3AL8 - chains A and B; structure by X-ray diffraction, 3.60 A resolution.

[Chain A]
Protein: Semaphorin-6A
Organism: Mus musculus
Notes: fragment: sema and PSI domain
UniProt: O35464 (SEM6A_MOUSE); residue numbers follow UniProt; this construct covers 19-570
Amino-acid sequence (556 residues; row label = number of the first residue in the row):
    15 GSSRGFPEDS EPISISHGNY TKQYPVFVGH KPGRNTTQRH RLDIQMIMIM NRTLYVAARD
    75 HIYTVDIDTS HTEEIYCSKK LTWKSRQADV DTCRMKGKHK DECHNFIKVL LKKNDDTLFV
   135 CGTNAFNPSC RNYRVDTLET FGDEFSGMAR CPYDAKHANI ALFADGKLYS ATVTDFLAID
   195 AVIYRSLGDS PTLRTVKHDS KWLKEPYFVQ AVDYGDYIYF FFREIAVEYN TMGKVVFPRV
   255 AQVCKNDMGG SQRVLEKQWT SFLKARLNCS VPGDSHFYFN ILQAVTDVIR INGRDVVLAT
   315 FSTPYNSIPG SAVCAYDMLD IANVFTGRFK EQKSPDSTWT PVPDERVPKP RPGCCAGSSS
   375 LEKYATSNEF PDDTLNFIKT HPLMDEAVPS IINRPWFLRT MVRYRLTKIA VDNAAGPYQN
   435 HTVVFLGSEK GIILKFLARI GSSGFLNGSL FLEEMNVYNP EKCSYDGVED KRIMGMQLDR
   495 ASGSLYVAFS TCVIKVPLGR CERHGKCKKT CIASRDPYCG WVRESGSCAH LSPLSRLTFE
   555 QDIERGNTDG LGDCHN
Unresolved in the structure: 15-18, 30-34, 45-52, 569-570
Differences from the reference sequence: expression tag (15-18)
UniProt features mapped onto this chain:
  - glycosylation (N-linked (GlcNAc...) asparagine): N33, N49, N65, N282, N434, N461
  - mutagenesis: L191 (L191R: Strongly reduced affinity for PLXNA2), H212 (H212N: Strongly reduced affinity for PLXNA2), I322 (I322E: Abolishes homodimerization), K393 (K393E: Strongly reduced affinity for PLXNA2), M415 (M415C: Formation of disulfide-linked homodimer)
Cystine bridges: C107-C117, C135-C144, C258-C369, C283-C328, C477-C506, C515-C533, C521-C568, C525-C542
Covalent attachments: N-acetylglucosamine (NAG) linked to N282, N434, N461

[Chain B]
Protein: Plexin-A2
Organism: Mus musculus
Notes: fragment: sema and PSI domain
UniProt: P70207 (PLXA2_MOUSE); numbering as in UniProt (aligned over 31-561)
Amino-acid sequence (539 residues; numbered 31 to 569; the number before each row is that of its first residue):
    31 GTTGMPQYST FHSENRDWTF NHLTVHRRTG AVYVGAINRV YKLTGNLTIQ VAHKTGPEED
    91 NKACYPPLIV QPCSEVLTLT NNVNKLLIID YSENRLLACG SLYQGVCKLL RLDDLFILVE
   151 PSHKKEHYLS SVNKTGTMYG VIVRSEGEDG KLFIGTAVDG KQDYFPTLSS RKLPRDPESS
   211 AMLDYELHSD FVSSLIKIPS DTLALVSHFD IFYIYGFASG GFVYFLTVQP ETPDGMAINS
   271 AGDLFYTSRI VRLCKDDPKF HSYVSLPFGC TRAGVEYRLL QAAYLAKPGE ALAQAFNISS
   331 DEDVLFAIFS KGQKQYHHPP DDSALCAFPI RAINLQIKER LQSCYHGEGN LELNWLLGKD
   391 VQCTKAPVPI DDNFCGLDIN QPLGGSTPVE GLTLYTTSRD RLTSVASYVY NGYSVVFVGT
   451 KSGKLKKIRA DGPPHGGVQY EMVSVFKDGS PILRDMAFSI NQLYLYVMSE RQVTRVPVES
   511 CEQYTTCGEC LSSGDPHCGW CALHNMCSRR DKCQRAWEAN RFAASISQCM SSRENLYFQ
Unresolved in the structure: 31-35, 264-272, 544-569
Differences from the reference sequence: expression tag (562-569)
UniProt features mapped onto this chain:
  - glycosylation (N-linked (GlcNAc...) asparagine): N76, N163, N327
  - mutagenesis: D193 (D193K: Abolishes interaction with SEMA6A), F221 (F221A/R: Abolishes interaction with SEMA6A), A396 (A396E: Abolishes interaction with SEMA6A)
Cystine bridges: C94-C103, C129-C137, C284-C405, C300-C356, C374-C393, C511-C528, C520-C537, C531-C543
Covalent attachments: N-acetylglucosamine (NAG) linked to N76, N163, N327

[Chain A / chain B interface]
Residue-residue contacts (43; chain A residue first):
  R108(A) - P397(B)
  M109(A) - A396(B)
  M109(A) - P397(B)
  M109(A) - V398(B)
  K110(A) - A396(B)
  K110(A) - D408(B)  salt bridge
  K110(A) - I409(B)
  G111(A) - K395(B)
  G111(A) - A396(B)
  G111(A) - P397(B)
  M162(A) - F221(B)  hydrophobic
  M162(A) - V222(B)  hydrophobic
  A163(A) - F221(B)  hydrophobic
  T188(A) - F221(B)
  F190(A) - D408(B)
  F190(A) - I409(B)  hydrophobic
  L191(A) - T394(B)
  L191(A) - D408(B)
  L191(A) - Q411(B)
  I193(A) - K389(B)
  I193(A) - V391(B)  hydrophobic
  Y198(A) - D220(B)  hydrogen bond
  Y198(A) - F221(B)
  T206(A) - D220(B)
  R208(A) - F221(B)
  H212(A) - P229(B)
  H212(A) - S230(B)  hydrogen bond (backbone-side chain)
  H212(A) - D231(B)
  H212(A) - L386(B)
  D213(A) - S230(B)
  D213(A) - D231(B)
  S214(A) - D231(B)  hydrogen bond
  E219(A) - K389(B)  salt bridge
  Q266(A) - Y95(B)
  Q266(A) - P96(B)
  Q266(A) - K155(B)
  R267(A) - A93(B)  hydrogen bond (side chain-backbone)
  R267(A) - Y95(B)  hydrogen bond (side chain-backbone)
  R267(A) - Y194(B)  hydrogen bond (backbone-side chain)
  E270(A) - K155(B)  salt bridge
  K271(A) - D220(B)  salt bridge
  K393(A) - Q192(B)
  K393(A) - D193(B)  salt bridge
Interface residues without a listed pair, chain B (27 interface residues in all): C94, L407, N410

[Overview]
The interface between chain A and chain B involves 22 residues on one side and 27 on the other; the contacts
include 6 hydrogen bonds and 5 salt bridges. Among the polar pairs are K110(A)-D408(B), E219(A)-K389(B) and
E270(A)-K155(B).
Here chain A is Semaphorin-6A and chain B is Plexin-A2, both from Mus musculus. Entry 3AL8 (Plexin A2 /
Semaphorin 6A complex) was determined by X-ray diffraction (same publication as 3AFC and 3AL9).
